PDB entry 3QTO | X-ray diffraction, 1.52 A resolution | chains H and I of the 3 polymer chains in the assembly

[Chain H]
Protein: Thrombin heavy chain
From: Homo sapiens
Notes: EC 3.4.21.5
UniProt: P00734 (THRB_HUMAN); the construct lacks a stretch of the UniProt sequence and is renumbered around it, so the offset changes along the chain: 16-36 = UniProt 364-384; 37-60 = UniProt 386-409; 61-77 = UniProt 419-435; 78-97 = UniProt 437-456; 7 more segments
Sequence (259 residues; each row starts with the number of its first residue; note: 1 number in that range is skipped by the numbering (no residue carries it; nothing is unmodelled there); a row labelled like 60A-60I holds insertion residues (60A, then the next letters in order)):
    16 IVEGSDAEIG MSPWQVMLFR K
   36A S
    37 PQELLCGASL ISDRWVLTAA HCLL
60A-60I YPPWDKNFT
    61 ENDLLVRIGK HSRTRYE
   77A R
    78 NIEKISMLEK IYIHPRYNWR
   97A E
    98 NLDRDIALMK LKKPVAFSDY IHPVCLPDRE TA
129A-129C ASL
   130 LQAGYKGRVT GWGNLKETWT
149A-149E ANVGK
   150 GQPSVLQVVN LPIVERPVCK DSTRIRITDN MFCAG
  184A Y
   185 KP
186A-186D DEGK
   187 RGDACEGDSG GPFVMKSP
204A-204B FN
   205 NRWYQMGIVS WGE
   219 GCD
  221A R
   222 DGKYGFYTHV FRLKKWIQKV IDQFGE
Not modelled in the structure: 148-149, 149A-149E, 247
Disulfides: Cys42-Cys58, Cys168-Cys182, Cys191-Cys220
Covalently attached groups: N-acetylglucosamine (NAG) linked to Asn60G
Residues lining bound ligands: 10P (D-phenylalanyl-N-[(1-methylpyridinium-3-yl)methyl]-L-prolinamide): His57, Tyr60A, Trp60D, Glu97A, Asn98, Leu99, Ile174, Asp189, Ala190, Cys191, Glu192, Ser195, Val213, Ser214, Trp215, Gly216, Gly219, Cys220, Gly226
Swiss-Prot annotation at these positions:
  - region: Ala183 to Val200 (High affinity receptor-binding region which is also known as the TP508 peptide)
  - active site (Charge relay system): His57, Asp102, Ser195
  - glycosylation: Asn60G (N-linked (GlcNAc...) (complex) asparagine)

[Chain I]
Protein: Hirudin variant-2
Notes: fragment: residues in UNP 60-72
UniProt: P09945 (HIRV2_HIRME); residues 553-565 here correspond to UniProt positions 60-72 (UniProt number = residue number - 493)
Sequence (13 residues; each row starts with the number of its first residue):
   553 NGDFEEIPEE YLQ
Not modelled in the structure: 553-554
Modified / non-standard residues: Tyr563 (o-sulfo-l-tyrosine; TYS)
Swiss-Prot annotation at these positions:
  - region: Asp555 to Gln565 (Interaction with fibrinogen-binding exosite of thrombin)
  - modified residue: Tyr563 (Sulfotyrosine)

[How chain H and chain I interact]
Contacting residue pairs (25):
  Phe34(H) - Phe556(I)  hydrophobic
  Gln38(H) - Phe556(I)
  Gln38(H) - Glu558(I)
  Gln38(H) - Ile559(I)
  Gln38(H) - Leu564(I)
  Glu39(H) - Phe556(I)
  Leu40(H) - Phe556(I)
  Leu65(H) - Ile559(I)  hydrophobic
  Leu65(H) - Tyr563(I)
  Arg67(H) - Ile559(I)
  Arg73(H) - Phe556(I)
  Thr74(H) - Asp555(I)
  Thr74(H) - Phe556(I)
  Thr74(H) - Glu557(I)  hydrogen bond (backbone-backbone)
  Arg75(H) - Glu557(I)
  Tyr76(H) - Glu557(I)  hydrogen bond (backbone-side chain)
  Tyr76(H) - Glu558(I)
  Tyr76(H) - Pro560(I)
  Tyr76(H) - Tyr563(I)
  Glu80(H) - Tyr563(I)
  Lys81(H) - Tyr563(I)
  Ile82(H) - Ile559(I)  hydrophobic
  Ile82(H) - Tyr563(I)
  Met84(H) - Glu562(I)
  Met84(H) - Tyr563(I)
Also at the interface, not in a pair above, chain H (15 interface residues in all): Lys36
Also at the interface, not in a pair above, chain I (10 interface residues in all): Gln565

[Summary]
15 residues of chain H and 10 residues of chain I are in contact, with 2 hydrogen bonds. Polar contacts
include Tyr76(H)-Glu557(I) and Thr74(H)-Glu557(I). Bound to chain H: compound 10P. N-acetylglucosamine is
covalently linked to Asn60G(H). From UniProt: 3 active-site residues on chain H.
Here chain H is Thrombin heavy chain (Homo sapiens) and chain I is Hirudin variant-2. Entry 3QTO (Thrombin
Inhibition by Pyridin Derivatives) was determined by X-ray diffraction, deposited together with 3P17, 3QTV,
3QWC, 3QX5, 3SHA, 3SHC and 3 further entries.
